Entry 4DGA (X-ray diffraction, 1.90 A resolution); this record covers chains A and C.

Chain A:
Protein: TRIMCyp
Organism: Macaca mulatta
Notes: EC 5.2.1.8; fragment: cyclophilin domain
UniProt: B0LJC8 (B0LJC8_MACMU); residues 1-165 here correspond to UniProt positions 304-468 (UniProt number = residue number + 303)
Sequence (165 residues; numbered 1 to 165; the number before each row is that of its first residue):
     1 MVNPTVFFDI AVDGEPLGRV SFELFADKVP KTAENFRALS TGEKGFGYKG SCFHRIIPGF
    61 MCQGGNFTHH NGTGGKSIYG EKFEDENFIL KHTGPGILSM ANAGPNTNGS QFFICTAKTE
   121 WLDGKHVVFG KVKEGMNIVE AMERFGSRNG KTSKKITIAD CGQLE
Not modelled in the structure: 1, 70-71, 165

Chain C:
Protein: capsid protein
Organism: Human immunodeficiency virus 1
Notes: fragment: cyclophilin-binding domain
UniProt: Q72497 (Q72497_9HIV1); residues 1-145 here correspond to UniProt positions 133-277 (UniProt number = residue number + 132)
Sequence (146 residues; row label = number of the first residue in the row; numbering starts at 0):
     0 MPIVQNLQGQ MVHQAISPRT LNAWVKVVEE KAFSPEVIPM FSALSEGATP QDLNTMLNTV
    60 GGHQAAMQML KETINEEAAE WDRTHPPAMG PLPPGQIREP TGSDIAGTTS TLQEQIGWMT
   120 HNPPIPVGEI YKRWIILGLN KIVRMY
Not modelled in the structure: 0, 4-10
Sequence notes: initiating methionine (0); engineered mutation Thr83 (Leu215 in Q72497), Pro86 (Val218 in Q72497), Ala87 (His219 in Q72497), Met88 (Ala220 in Q72497), Leu91 (Ile223 in Q72497), Pro92 (Ala224 in Q72497), Ile96 (Met228 in Q72497), Thr100 (Arg232 in Q72497)

Chain A / chain C interface:
Contacting residue pairs (24; chain A residue first):
  Arg55(A) with Gly89(C); Pro90(C), hydrogen bond (side chain-backbone); Pro92(C)
  Ile57(A) with Pro92(C), hydrophobic
  Phe60(A) with Pro90(C), hydrophobic; Leu91(C); Pro92(C), hydrophobic
  Gln63(A) with Met88(C); Gly89(C), hydrogen bond (side chain-backbone); Pro90(C)
  Thr73(A) with Met88(C)
  Ala101(A) with Met88(C), hydrophobic; Gly89(C)
  Asn102(A) with Met88(C), hydrogen bond (backbone-side chain); Gly89(C), hydrogen bond (backbone-backbone)
  Ala103(A) with Pro86(C); Ala87(C); Met88(C), hydrophobic
  Gln111(A) with Met88(C)
  Phe113(A) with Pro90(C)
  Trp121(A) with Leu91(C), hydrogen bond (side chain-backbone); Pro93(C), hydrophobic
  Leu122(A) with Pro90(C), hydrophobic
  His126(A) with Pro90(C)
Interface residues without a listed pair, chain A (14 interface residues in all): Met61

In short:
Chain A and chain C form an interface of 14 and 8 residues respectively; the contacts include 5 hydrogen
bonds. Among the polar pairs are Arg55(A)-Pro90(C), Gln63(A)-Gly89(C) and Asn102(A)-Met88(C).
Chain A is TRIMCyp (Macaca mulatta) and chain C is capsid protein (Human immunodeficiency virus 1); the
structure, TRIMCyp cyclophilin domain from Macaca mulatta: HIV-1 CA(O-loop) complex, was determined by X-ray
diffraction (same publication as 4DGB, 4DGC, 4DGD and 4DGE).
